PDB entry 4YZC | X-ray diffraction, 2.49 A resolution | chain A

== Chain A ==
Molecule: Serine/threonine-protein kinase/endoribonuclease IRE1
From: Homo sapiens
Notes: EC 2.7.11.1, 3.1.26.-
UniProt: O75460 (ERN1_HUMAN); residues 562-966 here = UniProt positions 562-966
Amino-acid sequence (405 residues; each row starts with the number of its first residue):
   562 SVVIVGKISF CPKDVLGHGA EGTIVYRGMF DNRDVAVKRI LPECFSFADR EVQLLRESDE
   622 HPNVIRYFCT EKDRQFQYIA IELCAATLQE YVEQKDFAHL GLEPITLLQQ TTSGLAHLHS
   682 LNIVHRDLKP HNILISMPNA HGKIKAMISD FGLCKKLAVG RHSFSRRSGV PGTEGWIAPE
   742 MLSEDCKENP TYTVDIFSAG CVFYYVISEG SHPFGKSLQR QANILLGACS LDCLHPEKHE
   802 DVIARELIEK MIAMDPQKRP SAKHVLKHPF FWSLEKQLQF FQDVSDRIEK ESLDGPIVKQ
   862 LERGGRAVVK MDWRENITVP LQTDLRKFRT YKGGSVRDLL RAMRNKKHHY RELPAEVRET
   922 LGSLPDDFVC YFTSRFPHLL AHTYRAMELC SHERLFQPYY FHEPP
Unresolved in the structure: 604-609, 656-663, 721, 745-746, 964-966
Modified / non-standard residues: Ser-724 (phosphoserine; SEP); Ser-726 (phosphoserine; SEP); Ser-729 (phosphoserine; SEP)
Ligand contacts: staurosporine (STU): Leu-577, Gly-578, His-579, Gly-580, Val-586, Ala-597, Lys-599, Ile-642, Glu-643, Leu-644, Cys-645, Ala-646, Ala-647, Thr-648, Glu-651, His-692, Asn-693, Leu-695, Ser-710, Asp-711
UniProt features mapped onto this chain:
  - region: Asn-906, Lys-907 (Interacts with hydroxy-aryl-aldehyde inhibitors)
  - active site: Asp-688 (Proton acceptor)
  - binding site (ATP): Leu-577 to Ile-585, Lys-599, Glu-643 to Cys-645, Lys-690 to Asn-693, Asp-711
  - site: Tyr-892 (Interacts with hydroxy-aryl-aldehyde inhibitors)
  - modified residue (Phosphoserine): Ser-724, Ser-729
  - natural variant: Arg-635 (R635W: In a gastric adenocarcinoma sample), Ser-769 (S769F: In a glioblastoma multiforme sample), Pro-830 (P830L: In an ovarian serous carcinoma sample)
  - mutagenesis: Lys-599 (K599A: Loss of autophosphorylation and of endoribonuclease activity. Inhibition of growth arrest)
Reported in the primary citation:
  - binding site for staurosporine: Glu-643, Cys-645, His-692
  - post-translational modification sites: Ser-724, Ser-726, Ser-729
  - conformationally variable residues (helix shift, loop rearrangement, order/disorder transition): Asp-610 to Ser-619, Asp-711 to Gly-713, Ser-724, Ser-726, Ser-729
  - contacts within the chain: Leu-616/Phe-712, Asp-620/Arg-627, Arg-687/Ser-729, Lys-716/Ser-729 (hydrogen bond), Arg-722/Ser-726 (hydrogen bond), Ser-724/Asn-750 (hydrogen bond), Ser-726/Arg-728 (hydrogen bond)
  - catalytic residues: His-910 (citing earlier work)
  - self-association interface (contacts with another copy of this molecule): Glu-836, Asp-847, Arg-905, His-909, Asp-927, Arg-955
  - catalytic residues: Lys-599, Glu-612, Tyr-892, Arg-905, Asn-906 (proposed by the authors, not directly observed)

== Overview ==
Bound to chain A: staurosporine. Curated annotation (UniProt) lists active-site residue Asp-688, 18
ATP-binding residues and one mutagenesis site. From the paper: catalytic residues His-910, Lys-599 and Glu-612
among others; a binding site for staurosporine at Glu-643, Cys-645 and His-692.
Chain A is Serine/threonine-protein kinase/endoribonuclease IRE1 (Homo sapiens); the structure, Crystal
structure of pIRE1alpha in complex with staurosporine, was determined by X-ray diffraction (same publication
as 4YZ9 and 4YZD).
